Entry 8ZU3 (electron microscopy, 3.10 A resolution); this record covers chains A and B of the 6 polymer chains in the assembly.

[Chain A (and B)]
Protein: Piezo-type mechanosensitive ion channel component 1
From: Homo sapiens
Notes: chain B of this document is another copy of the same molecule, construct and numbering; everything in this record applies to it too
UniProt: Q92508 (PIEZ1_HUMAN); the construct has insertions or renumbered stretches relative to UniProt, so the offset changes along the chain: 1-712 = UniProt 1-712; 767-857 = UniProt 789-879; 880-2521 = UniProt 880-2521
Sequence (2521 residues; row label = number of the first residue in the row; note: 76 numbers in that range are skipped by the numbering (no residue carries them; nothing is unmodelled there); a row labelled like 712A-712Z holds insertion residues (712A, then the next letters in order)):
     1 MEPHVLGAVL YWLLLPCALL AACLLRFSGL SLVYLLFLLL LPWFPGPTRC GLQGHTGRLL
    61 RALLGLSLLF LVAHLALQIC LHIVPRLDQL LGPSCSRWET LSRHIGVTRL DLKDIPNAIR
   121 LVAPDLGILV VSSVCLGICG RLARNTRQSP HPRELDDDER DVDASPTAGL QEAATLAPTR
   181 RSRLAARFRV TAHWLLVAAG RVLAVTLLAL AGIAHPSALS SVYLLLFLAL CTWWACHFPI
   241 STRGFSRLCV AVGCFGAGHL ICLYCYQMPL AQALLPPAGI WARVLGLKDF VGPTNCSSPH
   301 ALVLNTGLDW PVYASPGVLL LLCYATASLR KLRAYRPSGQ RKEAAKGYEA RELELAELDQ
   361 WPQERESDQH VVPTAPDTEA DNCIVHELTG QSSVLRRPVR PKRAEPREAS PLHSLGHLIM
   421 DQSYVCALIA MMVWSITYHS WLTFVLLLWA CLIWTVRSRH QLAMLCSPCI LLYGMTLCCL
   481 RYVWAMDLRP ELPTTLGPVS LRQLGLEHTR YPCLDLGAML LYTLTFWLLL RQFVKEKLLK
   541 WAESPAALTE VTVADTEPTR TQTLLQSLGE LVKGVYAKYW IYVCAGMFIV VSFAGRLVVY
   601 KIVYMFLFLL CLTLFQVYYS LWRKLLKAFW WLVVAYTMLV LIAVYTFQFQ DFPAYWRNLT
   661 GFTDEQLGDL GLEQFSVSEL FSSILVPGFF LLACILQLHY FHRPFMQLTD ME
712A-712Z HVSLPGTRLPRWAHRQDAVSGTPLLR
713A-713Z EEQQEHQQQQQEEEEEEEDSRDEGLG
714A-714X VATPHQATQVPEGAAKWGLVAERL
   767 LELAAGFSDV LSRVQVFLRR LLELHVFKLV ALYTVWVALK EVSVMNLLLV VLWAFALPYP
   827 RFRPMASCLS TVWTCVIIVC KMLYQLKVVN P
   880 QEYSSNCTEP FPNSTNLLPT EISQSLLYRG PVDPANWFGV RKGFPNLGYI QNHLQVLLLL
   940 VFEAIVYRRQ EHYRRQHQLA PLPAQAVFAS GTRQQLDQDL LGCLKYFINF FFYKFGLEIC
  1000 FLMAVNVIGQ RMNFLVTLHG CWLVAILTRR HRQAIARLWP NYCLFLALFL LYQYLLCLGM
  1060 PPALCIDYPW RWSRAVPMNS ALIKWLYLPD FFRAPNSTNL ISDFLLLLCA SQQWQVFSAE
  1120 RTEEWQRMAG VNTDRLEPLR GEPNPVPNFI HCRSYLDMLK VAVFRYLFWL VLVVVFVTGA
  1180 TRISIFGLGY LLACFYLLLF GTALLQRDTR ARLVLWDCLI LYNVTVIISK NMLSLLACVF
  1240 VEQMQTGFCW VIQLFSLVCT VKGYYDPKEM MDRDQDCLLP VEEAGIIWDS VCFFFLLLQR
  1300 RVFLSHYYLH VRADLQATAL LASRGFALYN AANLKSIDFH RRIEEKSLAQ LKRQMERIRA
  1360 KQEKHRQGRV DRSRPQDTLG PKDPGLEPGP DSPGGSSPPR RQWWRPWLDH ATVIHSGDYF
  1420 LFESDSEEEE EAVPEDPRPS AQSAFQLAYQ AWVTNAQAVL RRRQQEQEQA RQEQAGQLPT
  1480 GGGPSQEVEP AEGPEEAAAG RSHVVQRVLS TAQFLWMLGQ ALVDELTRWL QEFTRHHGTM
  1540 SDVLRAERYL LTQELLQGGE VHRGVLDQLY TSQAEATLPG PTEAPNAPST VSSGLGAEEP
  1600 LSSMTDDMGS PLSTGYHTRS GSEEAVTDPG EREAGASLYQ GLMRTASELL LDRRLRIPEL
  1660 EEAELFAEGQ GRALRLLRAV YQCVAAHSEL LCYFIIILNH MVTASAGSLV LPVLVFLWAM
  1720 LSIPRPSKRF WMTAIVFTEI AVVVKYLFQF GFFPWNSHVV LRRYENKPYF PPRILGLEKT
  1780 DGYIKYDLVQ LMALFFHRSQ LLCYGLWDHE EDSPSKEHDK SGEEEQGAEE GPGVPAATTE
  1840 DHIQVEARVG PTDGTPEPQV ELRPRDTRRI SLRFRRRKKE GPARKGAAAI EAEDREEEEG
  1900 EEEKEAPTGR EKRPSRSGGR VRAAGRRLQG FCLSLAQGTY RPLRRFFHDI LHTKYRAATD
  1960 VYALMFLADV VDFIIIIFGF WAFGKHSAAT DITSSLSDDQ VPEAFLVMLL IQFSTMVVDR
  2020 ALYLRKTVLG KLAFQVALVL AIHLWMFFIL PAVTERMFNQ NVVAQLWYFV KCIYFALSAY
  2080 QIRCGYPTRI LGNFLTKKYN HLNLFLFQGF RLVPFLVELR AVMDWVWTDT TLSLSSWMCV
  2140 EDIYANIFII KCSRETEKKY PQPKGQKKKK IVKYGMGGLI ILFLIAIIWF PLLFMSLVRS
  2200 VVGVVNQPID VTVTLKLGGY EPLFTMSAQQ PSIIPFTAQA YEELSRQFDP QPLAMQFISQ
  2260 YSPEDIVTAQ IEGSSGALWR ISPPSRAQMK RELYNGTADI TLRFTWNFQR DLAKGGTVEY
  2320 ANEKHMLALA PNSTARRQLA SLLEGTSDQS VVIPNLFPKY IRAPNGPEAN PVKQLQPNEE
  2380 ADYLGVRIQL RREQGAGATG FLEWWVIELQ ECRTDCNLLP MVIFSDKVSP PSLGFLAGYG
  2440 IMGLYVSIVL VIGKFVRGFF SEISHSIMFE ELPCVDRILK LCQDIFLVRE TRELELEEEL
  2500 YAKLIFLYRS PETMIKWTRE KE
Disordered / not traced: 1-569, 645-677, 712A-712Z, 713A-713Z, 714A-714X, 880-914, 957-969, 1059-1095, 1122-1153, 1234-1282, 1371-1407, 1428-1512, 1569-1644, 1748-1778, 1804-1939, 1981-1998, 2051-2059, 2395-2399
Disulfides: Cys2411-Cys2415
Residues lining bound ligands:
  - L9Q ((1S)-2-{[(S)-(2-aminoethoxy)(hydroxy)phosphoryl]oxy}-1-[(octadecanoyloxy)methyl]ethyl (9Z)-octadec-9-enoate), molecule 1: Gly2108, Arg2110, Leu2111, Val2112, Pro2113, Ile2451, Phe2454, Phe2458
  - L9Q, molecule 2: Leu2449, Val2450, Gly2452, Lys2453, Arg2456, Ser2460
Curated features (UniProtKB/Swiss-Prot):
  - modified residue: Thr712V (Phosphothreonine), Ser713T (Phosphoserine), Ser1391 (Phosphoserine), Ser1396 (Phosphoserine), Ser1636 (Phosphoserine), Ser1646 (Phosphoserine), Thr1854 (Phosphothreonine)
  - glycosylation (N-linked (GlcNAc...) asparagine): Asn295, Asn2294
What the authors report for this chain:
  - binding site for L9Q: Val2450, Phe2454, Arg2456

[How chain A and chain B interact]
Contacting residue pairs (83):
  Asp1408(A) with Pro2160(B); Gln2161(B)
  His1409(A) with Gln2161(B), hydrogen bond (backbone-backbone); Pro2162(B)
  Ala1410(A) with Glu2156(B)
  Val1412(A) with Lys2163(B)
  His1414(A) with Arg2153(B), hydrogen bond
  Asp1417(A) with Arg2518(B), salt bridge
  Tyr1418(A) with Glu2511(B), hydrogen bond; Ile2514(B)
  Leu2005(A) with Trp2188(B), hydrogen bond (backbone-side chain); Leu2191(B), hydrophobic; Leu2192(B), hydrophobic; Ser2195(B)
  Leu2009(A) with Trp2188(B), hydrophobic
  Phe2012(A) with Ile2184(B), hydrophobic
  Arg2110(A) with Arg2456(B), hydrogen bond (backbone-side chain)
  Phe2114(A) with Leu2183(B), hydrophobic; Ile2451(B); Gly2452(B); Val2455(B), hydrophobic
  Val2116(A) with Arg2456(B)
  Glu2117(A) with Val2455(B); Arg2456(B), salt bridge; Phe2459(B)
  Leu2118(A) with Leu2183(B), hydrophobic
  Val2121(A) with Gly2176(B); Ile2179(B), hydrophobic
  Trp2124(A) with Lys2167(B); Lys2172(B), hydrogen bond (backbone-side chain)
  Val2125(A) with Lys2172(B); Tyr2173(B), hydrophobic; Gly2176(B)
  Trp2126(A) with Tyr2173(B), hydrophobic
  Thr2127(A) with Lys2172(B), hydrogen bond (backbone-side chain)
  Asp2128(A) with Lys2166(B), salt bridge
  Thr2129(A) with Lys2166(B); Lys2167(B), hydrogen bond (backbone-backbone); Lys2172(B)
  Thr2130(A) with Gly2164(B); Lys2166(B)
  Leu2133(A) with Ile2179(B), hydrophobic
  Met2137(A) with Phe2459(B), hydrophobic; Ile2462(B)
  Cys2138(A) with Ile2462(B); Ile2466(B), hydrophobic
  Asp2141(A) with Ser2460(B); Glu2461(B); Ile2462(B); Ser2463(B), hydrogen bond
  Ile2142(A) with Ser2463(B)
  Gln2228(A) with Lys2215(B)
  Glu2271(A) with Glu2220(B)
  Ser2273(A) with Glu2220(B); Ser2281(B), hydrogen bond
  Ser2274(A) with Glu2220(B); Arg2279(B); Ser2281(B)
  Gly2275(A) with Arg2279(B); Ser2281(B); Pro2282(B)
  Ala2276(A) with Arg2279(B), hydrogen bond (backbone-backbone)
  Leu2311(A) with Val2317(B), hydrophobic
  Tyr2319(A) with Tyr2319(B)
  Trp2403(A) with Pro2282(B)
  Phe2468(A) with His2464(B)
  Glu2469(A) with His2464(B), salt bridge
  Glu2497(A) with Lys2163(B); Gly2164(B), hydrogen bond (side chain-backbone)
  Phe2505(A) with Ile2514(B), hydrophobic
  Tyr2507(A) with Ser2463(B); Ile2466(B), hydrophobic; Met2467(B)
  Arg2508(A) with Ile2466(B); Met2467(B); Glu2470(B); Pro2472(B); Ile2514(B)
  Ser2509(A) with Glu2511(B); Ile2514(B)
  Pro2510(A) with Met2467(B), hydrophobic; Pro2510(B)
  Glu2511(A) with Glu2511(B)
Interface residues without a listed pair, chain A (57 interface residues in all): Pro2001, Leu2008, Pro2113, Leu2131, Leu2277, Phe2454, Ser2465, Leu2493, Glu2498, Ile2504, Thr2512
Interface residues without a listed pair, chain B (55 interface residues in all): Gln2165, Lys2169, Met2175, Ile2180, Ile2186, Ile2280, Ser2284, Val2448, Leu2449, Lys2453, Thr2517

[Summary]
57 residues of chain A and 55 residues of chain B are in contact, with 12 hydrogen bonds and 4 salt bridges.
Polar contacts include Asp1417(A)-Arg2518(B), Glu2117(A)-Arg2456(B) and Asp2128(A)-Lys2166(B). Ligands of
chain A: compound L9Q. From the paper: a binding site for L9Q at Val2450(A), Phe2454(A) and Arg2456(A).
Both chains are Piezo-type mechanosensitive ion channel component 1 (Homo sapiens). Entry 8ZU3 (Human
PIEZO1-MDFIC) was determined by electron microscopy (same publication as 8ZU8, 8YEZ, 8YFG and 8YFC).
